PDB entry 4Z7N | X-ray diffraction, 2.60 A resolution | chains H and L of the 5 polymer chains in the assembly

# Chain H
Protein: Monoclonal antibody 10E5 heavy chain
From: Mus musculus
Notes: antibody fragment or engineered binder
Sequence (219 residues; each row starts with the number of its first residue):
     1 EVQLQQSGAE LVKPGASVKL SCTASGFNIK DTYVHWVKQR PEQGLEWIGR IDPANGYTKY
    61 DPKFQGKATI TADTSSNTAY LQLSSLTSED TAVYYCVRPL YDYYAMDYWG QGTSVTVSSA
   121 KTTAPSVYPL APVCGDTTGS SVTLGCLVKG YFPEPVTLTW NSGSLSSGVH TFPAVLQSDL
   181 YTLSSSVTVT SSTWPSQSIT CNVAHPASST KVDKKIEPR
Unresolved in the structure: 135-137
Cystine bridges: C22-C96, C146-C201

# Chain L
Protein: Monoclonal antibody 10E5 light chain
From: Mus musculus
Notes: antibody fragment or engineered binder
Sequence (214 residues; row label = number of the first residue in the row):
     1 DILMTQSPSS MSVSLGDTVS ITCHASQGIS SNIGWLQQKP GKSFMGLIYY GTNLVDGVPS
    61 RFSGSGSGAD YSLTISSLDS EDFADYYCVQ YAQLPYTFGG GTKLEIKRAD AAPTVSIFPP
   121 SSEQLTSGGA SVVCFLNNFY PKDINVKWKI DGSERQNGVL NSWTDQDSKD STYSMSSTLT
   181 LTKDEYERHN SYTCEATHKT STSPIVKSFN RNEC
Cystine bridges: C23-C88, C134-C194

# How chain H and chain L interact
Inter-chain disulfides: C134(H)-C214(L)
Pairs across the interface - 68 pairs, chain H then chain L:
  H35(H) with Y96(L)
  V37(H) with F98(L), hydrophobic
  Q39(H) with Q38(L), hydrogen bond; F44(L)
  L45(H) with F44(L), hydrophobic; Y87(L), hydrophobic; F98(L), hydrophobic
  W47(H) with P95(L), hydrophobic; Y96(L)
  R50(H) with L94(L)
  D61(H) with P95(L)
  Y95(H) with Q38(L), hydrogen bond; S43(L); F44(L), hydrophobic
  L100(H) with V55(L), hydrophobic; D56(L)
  Y101(H) with Y49(L); D56(L), hydrogen bond
  D102(H) with Y91(L)
  Y104(H) with Y91(L); Y96(L), hydrogen bond (backbone-side chain)
  M106(H) with L36(L); Y96(L), hydrophobic
  D107(H) with G46(L), hydrogen bond (backbone-backbone); Y49(L)
  W109(H) with L36(L); F44(L), hydrophobic; F98(L), hydrophobic
  G110(H) with S43(L), hydrogen bond (backbone-side chain)
  Q111(H) with S43(L)
  Y128(H) with S121(L); E123(L); Q124(L)
  P129(H) with S121(L); E123(L)
  L130(H) with F118(L); V133(L), hydrophobic
  A131(H) with F118(L)
  V133(H) with P119(L)
  C134(H) with C214(L), disulfide
  T143(H) with S116(L); F118(L)
  L144(H) with F118(L)
  K149(H) with Q124(L); S131(L); T180(L), hydrogen bond
  H170(H) with N138(L), hydrogen bond; S174(L), hydrogen bond
  F172(H) with F135(L), hydrophobic; N137(L); S162(L); T164(L); S174(L); M175(L); S176(L)
  P173(H) with S162(L), hydrogen bond (backbone-side chain); W163(L)
  V175(H) with L160(L), hydrophobic; N161(L); S162(L)
  Q177(H) with L160(L)
  S184(H) with F135(L); S176(L), hydrogen bond
  S185(H) with F135(L)
  S186(H) with F135(L); N137(L), hydrogen bond
  R219(H) with P119(L); P120(L)
Interface residues without a listed pair, chain H (43 interface residues in all): E46, K59, A105, P132, G145, L147, T171, K214
Interface residues without a listed pair, chain L (44 interface residues in all): K42, M45, I48, Y50, I117, S127, D167, F209

# Overview
Chain H and chain L form an interface of 43 and 44 residues respectively; the contacts include 1 disulfide
bond and 12 hydrogen bonds. Polar contacts include Q39(H)-Q38(L), Y95(H)-Q38(L) and Y101(H)-D56(L).
Chain H is Monoclonal antibody 10E5 heavy chain and chain L is Monoclonal antibody 10E5 light chain, both from
Mus musculus; the structure, Integrin alphaIIbbeta3 in complex with AGDV peptide, was determined by X-ray
diffraction (same publication as 5HDB, 4Z7O and 4Z7Q).
